7XPX - chains E and I of the 11 polymer chains in the assembly; structure by electron microscopy, 3.20 A resolution.

[Chain E]
Protein: Histone H3
From: Xenopus laevis
UniProtKB: A0A310TTQ1 (A0A310TTQ1_XENLA); residues 1-135 here correspond to UniProt positions 2-136 (UniProt number = residue number + 1)
Sequence (135 residues; numbered 1 to 135; the number before each row is that of its first residue):
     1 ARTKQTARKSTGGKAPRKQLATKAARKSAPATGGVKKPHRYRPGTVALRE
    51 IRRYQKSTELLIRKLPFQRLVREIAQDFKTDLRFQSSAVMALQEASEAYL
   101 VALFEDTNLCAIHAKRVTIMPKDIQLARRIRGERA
Unresolved in the structure: 1-37

[Chain I]
Molecule: 145-nt DNA strand
From: Homo sapiens
Sequence (145 nucleotides; row label = number of the first residue in the row; numbers below 1 keep their minus sign (DA-72 is residue -72)):
   -72 ATCACAATCCCGGTGCCGAGGCCGCTCAATTGGTCGTAGACAGCTCTAGC
   -22 ACCGCTTAAACGCACGTACGGAATCCGTACGTGCGTTTAAGCGGTGCTAG
    28 AGCTGTCTACGACCAATTGAGCGGCCTCGGCACCGGGATTGTGAT

[Chain E / chain I interface]
Contacting residue pairs - 21 pairs, chain E then chain I:
  Arg40(E) - DG70(I)  sugar contact
  Tyr41(E) - DG70(I)  phosphate contact
  Arg42(E) - DA-5(I)  phosphate contact
  Arg42(E) - DG70(I)  salt bridge to the phosphate
  Pro43(E) - DA-5(I)  sugar contact
  Thr45(E) - DG70(I)  hydrogen bond to the phosphate
  Arg63(E) - DA-14(I)  salt bridge to the phosphate
  Arg63(E) - DA-13(I)  salt bridge to the phosphate
  Arg72(E) - DC-23(I)  salt bridge to the phosphate
  Arg83(E) - DG-24(I)  base contact
  Arg83(E) - DC-23(I)  phosphate contact
  Phe84(E) - DG-24(I)  sugar contact
  Phe84(E) - DC-23(I)  hydrogen bond to the phosphate
  Gln85(E) - DG-24(I)  phosphate contact
  Ser86(E) - DG-24(I)  hydrogen bond to the phosphate
  Lys115(E) - DG-3(I)  phosphate contact
  Arg116(E) - DG-3(I)  phosphate contact
  Arg116(E) - DG-2(I)  phosphate contact
  Val117(E) - DG-3(I)  hydrogen bond to the phosphate
  Thr118(E) - DG-3(I)  hydrogen bond to the phosphate
  Met120(E) - DG-2(I)  phosphate contact
Other interface residues (no listed pair), chain E (18 interface residues in all): Gln68, Leu82
Other interface residues (no listed pair), chain I (12 interface residues in all): DA-9, DT-6, DT69, DA71

[Summary]
The interface between chain E and chain I involves 18 residues on one side and 12 on the other, with 5
hydrogen bonds and 4 salt bridges. Polar pairs include Thr45(E)-DG70(I), Phe84(E)-DC-23(I) and
Ser86(E)-DG-24(I).
Here chain E is Histone H3 (Xenopus laevis) and chain I is a 145-nt DNA strand (Homo sapiens). Entry 7XPX
(Cryo-EM structure of the histone methyltransferase SET8 bound to H4K20Ecx-nucleosome) was determined by
electron microscopy.
